Entry 9RS9 (electron microscopy, 3.40 A resolution); this record covers chains A and C of the 3 polymer chains in the assembly.

# Chain A
Name: Protein fuzzy homolog
Organism: Homo sapiens
UniProtKB: Q9BT04 (FUZZY_HUMAN); numbering as in UniProt (aligned over 2-418)
Chain sequence (418 residues; numbered 1 to 418; the number before each row is that of its first residue):
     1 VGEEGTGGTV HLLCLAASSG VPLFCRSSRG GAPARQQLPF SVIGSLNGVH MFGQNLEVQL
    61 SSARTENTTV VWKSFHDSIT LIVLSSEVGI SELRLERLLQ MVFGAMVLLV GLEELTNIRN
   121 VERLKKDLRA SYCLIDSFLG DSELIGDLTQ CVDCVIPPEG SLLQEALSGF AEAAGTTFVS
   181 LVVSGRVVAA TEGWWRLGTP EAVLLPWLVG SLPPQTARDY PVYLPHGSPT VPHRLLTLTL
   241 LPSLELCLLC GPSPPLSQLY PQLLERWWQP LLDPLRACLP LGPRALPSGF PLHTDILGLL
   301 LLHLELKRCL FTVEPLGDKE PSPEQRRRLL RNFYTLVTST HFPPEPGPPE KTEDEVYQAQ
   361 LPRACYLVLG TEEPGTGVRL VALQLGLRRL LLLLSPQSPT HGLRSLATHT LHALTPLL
Not modelled in the structure: 1-7, 252-260, 343-361
Sequence notes: expression tag (1)

# Chain C
Name: Ras-related protein Rab-23
Organism: Homo sapiens
Notes: EC 3.6.5.2
UniProtKB: Q9ULC3 (RAB23_HUMAN); residue numbers follow UniProt; this construct covers 2-237
Chain sequence (245 residues; numbered -7 to 237; the number before each row is that of its first residue; numbers below 1 keep their minus sign (Gly-7 is residue -7)):
    -7 GPLGSEFELL EEDMEVAIKM VVVGNGAVGK SSMIQRYCKG IFTKDYKKTI GVDFLERQIQ
    53 VNDEDVRLML WDTAGQEEFD AITKAYYRGA QACVLVFSTT DRESFEAVSS WREKVVAEVG
   113 DIPTVLVQIK IDLLDDSCIK NEEAEALAKR LKLRFYRTSV KEDLNVNEVF KYLAEKYLQK
   173 LKQQIAEDPE LTHSSSNKIG VFNTSGGSHS GQNSGTLNGG DVINLRPNKQ RTKKNRNPFS
   233 SCSIP
Not modelled in the structure: -7 to 4, 123-128, 179-237
Sequence notes: expression tag (-7 to 1); engineered mutation Ile121 (Asn in Q9ULC3)
Curated features (UniProtKB/Swiss-Prot):
  - motif: Arg28 to Phe46 (Switch 1), Thr65 to Ala84 (Switch 2)
  - binding site (GTP): Val20, Gly21, Lys22, Ser23, Ser24, Tyr38, Thr41, Gly67, Lys122, Asp124, Ser151, Val152, Lys153
  - binding site (Mg(2+)): Ser23, Thr41, Asp64
  - modified residue: Ser186 (Phosphoserine), Ser187 (Phosphoserine), Cys234 (Cysteine methyl ester)
  - lipidation: Cys234 (S-geranylgeranyl cysteine)
  - natural variant: Met12 (M12K: In CRPT1), Val13 (deletion), Tyr79 (deletion: In CRPT1), Cys85 (C85R: In CRPT1)
What the authors report for this chain:
  - catalytic residues: Lys39
  - mutagenesis - Y38R, K39A: abolished catalytic activity on Fuzzy-Inturned
  - conformationally variable residues (loop rearrangement): Phe34

# How chain A and chain C interact
Residue-residue contacts (33):
  Ser18(A) with Arg80(C), hydrogen bond (backbone-side chain)
  Ser19(A) with Lys11(C), hydrogen bond (backbone-side chain); Arg80(C); Gly81(C)
  Gly20(A) with Trp63(C)
  Pro22(A) with Met61(C)
  Pro39(A) with Glu48(C)
  Phe40(A) with Leu47(C); Glu48(C), hydrogen bond (backbone-side chain); Met61(C), hydrophobic; Trp63(C)
  Ser41(A) with Ile33(C); Thr35(C)
  Gly44(A) with Phe46(C)
  Ser45(A) with Tyr38(C); Phe46(C)
  Gly48(A) with Ile42(C); Phe46(C); Tyr78(C), hydrogen bond (backbone-side chain)
  Val49(A) with Ile42(C), hydrophobic
  Met51(A) with Ile74(C); Ala77(C); Tyr78(C), hydrophobic
  Phe52(A) with Thr41(C); Ile42(C); Ile74(C), hydrophobic; Tyr78(C)
  Asn55(A) with Ala73(C); Ile74(C)
  Glu122(A) with Gln83(C); Tyr169(C), hydrogen bond
  Lys125(A) with Met6(C)
  Arg129(A) with Met6(C), hydrogen bond
Also at the interface, not in a pair above, chain A (20 interface residues in all): Ala17, Val21, Asn47
Also at the interface, not in a pair above, chain C (24 interface residues in all): Val8, Ala9, Leu62, Phe71

# Summary
20 residues of chain A and 24 residues of chain C are in contact, with 6 hydrogen bonds. Polar pairs include
Ser18(A)-Arg80(C), Ser19(A)-Lys11(C) and Phe40(A)-Glu48(C). UniProt lists 13 GTP-binding residues and 3
Mg2+-binding residues on chain C. From the paper: the catalytic residue Lys39(C); Y38R and K39A of chain C
abolish catalytic activity on Fuzzy-Inturned.
Here chain A is Protein fuzzy homolog and chain C is Ras-related protein Rab-23, both from Homo sapiens. Entry
9RS9 (Rab23 in complex with Fuzzy-Inturned) was determined by electron microscopy, deposited together with
9RS6, 9RS7 and 9RS8.
